PDB entry 1FRT | X-ray diffraction, 4.50 A resolution (low resolution: residue-level contacts below are approximate; hydrogen-bond / salt-bridge calls are withheld) | chains B and C of the 3 polymer chains in the assembly

# Chain B
Molecule: Beta 2-microglobulin
From: Rattus norvegicus
UniProt: P07151 (B2MG_RAT); residues 1-99 here correspond to UniProt positions 21-119 (UniProt number = residue number + 20)
Sequence (99 residues; each row starts with the number of its first residue):
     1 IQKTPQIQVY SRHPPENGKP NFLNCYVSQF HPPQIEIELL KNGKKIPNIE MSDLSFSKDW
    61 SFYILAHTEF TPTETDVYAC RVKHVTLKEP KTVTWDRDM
Cystine bridges: Cys25-Cys80

# Chain C
Molecule: IGG FC
From: Rattus norvegicus
Sequence (205 residues; each row starts with the number of its first residue):
   239 SVFLFPPKPK DTLMISRTPE VTCVVVDVSH EDPQVKFNWY VDGVQVHNAK TKPREQQYNS
   299 TYRVVSVLTV LHQNWLDGKE YKCKVSNKAL PAPIEKTISK AKGQPREPQV YTLPPSREEM
   359 TKNQVSLTCL VKGFYPSDIA VEWESNGQPE NNYKTTPPVL DSDGSFFLYS KLTVDKSRWQ
   419 QGNVFSCSVM HEALHNHYTQ KSLSL
Differences from the reference sequence: conflict Gln272 (Glu295 in 243866), Gln283 (Glu306 in 243866), Gln294 (Glu317 in 243866), Asn312 (Asp335 in 243866), Asp315 (Asn338 in 243866), Glu356 (Asp379 in 243866), Met358 (Leu381 in 243866)
Cystine bridges: Cys261-Cys321, Cys367-Cys425
Glycans and other covalent adducts: glycan linked to Asn297

# Interface between chain B and chain C
Contacting residue pairs (6; chain B residue first):
  Ile1(B) - Ile253(C)
  Ile1(B) - Val308(C)
  Ile1(B) - Leu309(C)
  Ile1(B) - His310(C)
  Ile1(B) - Gln311(C)
  Gln2(B) - Lys288(C)
Interface residues without a listed pair, chain B (4 interface residues in all): Lys3, Thr86
Interface residues without a listed pair, chain C (8 interface residues in all): Arg255, Thr256

# Overview
Chain B and chain C form an interface of 4 and 8 residues respectively. Covalently linked N-acetylglucosamine:
at Asn297(C).
Here chain B is Beta 2-microglobulin and chain C is IGG FC, both from Rattus norvegicus. Entry 1FRT (Crystal
structure of the complex of rat neonatal FC receptor with FC) was determined by X-ray diffraction.
